Entry 4EGW (X-ray diffraction, 2.50 A resolution); this record covers chains A and B.

[Chain A (and B)]
Name: Magnesium transport protein CorA
Organism: Methanocaldococcus jannaschii
Notes: fragment: Soluble domain; chain B of this document is another copy of the same molecule, construct and numbering; everything in this record applies to it too
UniProt: Q58439 (CORA_METJA); numbering as in UniProt (aligned over 1-258)
Amino-acid sequence (280 residues; numbered -21 to 258; the number before each row is that of its first residue; numbers below 1 keep their minus sign (Met-21 is residue -21)):
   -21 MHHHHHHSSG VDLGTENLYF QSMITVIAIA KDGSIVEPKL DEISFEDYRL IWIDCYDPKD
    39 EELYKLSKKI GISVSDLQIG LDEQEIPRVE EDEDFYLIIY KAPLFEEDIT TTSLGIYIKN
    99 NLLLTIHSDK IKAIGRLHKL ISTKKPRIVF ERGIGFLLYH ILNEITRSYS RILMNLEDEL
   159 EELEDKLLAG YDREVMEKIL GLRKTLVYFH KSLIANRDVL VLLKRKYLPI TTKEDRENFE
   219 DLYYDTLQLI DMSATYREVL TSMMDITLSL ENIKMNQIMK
Unresolved in the structure: -21 to 0, 251-258
Differences from the reference sequence: expression tag (-21 to 0)
Residues lining bound ligands:
  - 1,4-butanediol (BU1), molecule 1: Ser51, Asp54, Glu71
  - 1,4-butanediol (BU1), molecule 2: Leu118, Ile119, Lys122, Val127, Phe128, His138
  - 1,4-butanediol (BU1), molecule 3: Glu155, Leu158, Glu159, Glu162, Thr233, Tyr234, Val237
  - hexane-1,6-diol (HEZ), molecule 1: Ile13, Asp25, Tyr26, Arg27, Arg125
  - hexane-1,6-diol (HEZ), molecule 2: Ile48, Gly49, Asp72, Lys97, Asn98
  - hexane-1,6-diol (HEZ), molecule 3: Val67, Glu68, Glu69
  - hexane-1,6-diol (HEZ), molecule 4: Glu68, Glu69, Asp70, Glu71
  - hexane-1,6-diol (HEZ), molecule 5: Tyr137, Asn216, Asp219
  - s-1,2-propanediol (PGO), molecule 1: Ser45, Lys46, Gly49, Ile50, Ser51
  - s-1,2-propanediol (PGO), molecule 2: Arg145, Ser148, Arg149, Met152
  - s-1,2-propanediol (PGO), molecule 3: Arg181, Leu184, Val185, His188, Ser231, Ala232, Arg235

[How chain A and chain B interact]
Residue-residue contacts - 16 pairs, chain A then chain B:
  Lys117(A) - Glu155(B)  salt bridge
  Arg145(A) - Ser148(B)  hydrogen bond
  Arg145(A) - Met152(B)
  Ser148(A) - Arg145(B)  hydrogen bond
  Arg149(A) - Arg149(B)
  Arg149(A) - Met152(B)  hydrogen bond (side chain-backbone)
  Arg149(A) - Asn153(B)  hydrogen bond
  Arg149(A) - Asp156(B)  salt bridge
  Met152(A) - Arg114(B)
  Met152(A) - Arg145(B)
  Met152(A) - Arg149(B)
  Asn153(A) - Arg149(B)  hydrogen bond
  Asn153(A) - Asn153(B)  hydrogen bond
  Glu155(A) - Lys110(B)  salt bridge
  Glu155(A) - Lys117(B)
  Asp156(A) - Arg149(B)  salt bridge
Also at the interface, not in a pair above, chain A (10 interface residues in all): Lys110, Arg114

[Summary]
Chain A and chain B each contribute 10 residues to their interface, with 6 hydrogen bonds and 4 salt bridges.
Polar pairs include Lys117(A)-Glu155(B), Arg149(A)-Asp156(B) and Glu155(A)-Lys110(B). Bound to chain A: 5
copies of hexane-1,6-diol, 3 copies of 1,4-butanediol and 3 copies of s-1,2-propanediol.
Chain A and chain B are both Magnesium transport protein CorA (Methanocaldococcus jannaschii); the structure,
The structure of the soluble domain of CorA from Methanocaldococcus jannaschii, was determined by X-ray
diffraction, deposited together with 4EV6.
